9B81 - chains A and B; structure by X-ray diffraction, 2.56 A resolution.

Chain A (and B):
Protein: Isocitrate dehydrogenase [NADP] cytoplasmic
Source organism: Homo sapiens
Notes: EC 1.1.1.42; chain B of this document is another copy of the same molecule, construct and numbering; everything in this record applies to it too
UniProtKB: O75874 (IDHC_HUMAN); residues 1-414 here = UniProt positions 1-414
Chain sequence (424 residues; row label = number of the first residue in the row):
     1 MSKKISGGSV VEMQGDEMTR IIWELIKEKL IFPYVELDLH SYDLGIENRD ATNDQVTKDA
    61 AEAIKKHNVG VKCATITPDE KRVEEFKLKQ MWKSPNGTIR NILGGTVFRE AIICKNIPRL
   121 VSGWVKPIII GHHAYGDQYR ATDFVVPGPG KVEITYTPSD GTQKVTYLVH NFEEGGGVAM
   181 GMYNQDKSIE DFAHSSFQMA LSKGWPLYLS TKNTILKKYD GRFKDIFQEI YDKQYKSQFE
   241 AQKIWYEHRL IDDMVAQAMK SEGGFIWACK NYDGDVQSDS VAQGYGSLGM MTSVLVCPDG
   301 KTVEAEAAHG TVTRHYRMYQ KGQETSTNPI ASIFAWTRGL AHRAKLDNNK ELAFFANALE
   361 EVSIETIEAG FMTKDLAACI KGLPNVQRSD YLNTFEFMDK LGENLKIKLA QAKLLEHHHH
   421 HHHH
Disordered / not traced: 1-2, 134-139, 272-286, 415-424 (chain B: 1-2, 135-139, 272-286, 413-424)
Construct notes: variant His132 (Arg in O75874); expression tag (415-424)
Residues lining bound ligands:
  - A1AI4 (2-methyl-2-(6-{4-[(2S)-1,1,1-trifluoro-2-hydroxypropan-2-yl]benzoyl}-6,11-dihydro-5H-pyrido[2,3-b][1,5]benzodiazepin-8-yl)propanenitrile): Arg109, Ala111, Ile113, Arg119, Leu120, Trp124, Lys126, Pro127, Ile128, Ile130, His132, Val255, Met259, Trp267, Met291
  - NADP (NAP; NADP nicotinamide-adenine-dinucleotide phosphate): Glu17, Lys72, Ala74, Thr75, Ile76, Thr77, Arg82, Asn96, Leu288, Gly289, Glu306, Ala307, His309, Gly310, Thr311, Val312, Thr313, Arg314, His315, Ser326, Thr327, Asn328, Asp375

How chain A and chain B interact:
Contacting residue pairs (106; chain A residue first):
  Thr142(A) - Tyr167(B)
  Thr142(A) - Leu168(B)  hydrogen bond (side chain-backbone)
  Thr142(A) - Val169(B)
  Asp143(A) - Leu216(B)
  Asp143(A) - Lys217(B)
  Asp143(A) - Lys218(B)  hydrogen bond (side chain-backbone)
  Asp143(A) - Tyr219(B)  hydrogen bond (side chain-backbone)
  Phe144(A) - Tyr156(B)  hydrophobic
  Phe144(A) - Tyr167(B)  hydrophobic
  Phe144(A) - Lys218(B)
  Val145(A) - Lys218(B)
  Val146(A) - Tyr156(B)  hydrophobic
  Val146(A) - Arg222(B)
  Pro147(A) - Tyr156(B)
  Gly148(A) - Tyr156(B)  hydrogen bond (backbone-side chain)
  Pro149(A) - Tyr156(B)  hydrogen bond (backbone-side chain)
  Pro149(A) - Pro158(B)
  Pro149(A) - Ser159(B)  hydrogen bond (backbone-backbone)
  Gly150(A) - Thr157(B)
  Gly150(A) - Ser159(B)
  Lys151(A) - Thr155(B)
  Lys151(A) - Tyr156(B)
  Lys151(A) - Thr157(B)  hydrogen bond (backbone-backbone)
  Val152(A) - Ile154(B)  hydrophobic
  Val152(A) - Thr155(B)
  Val152(A) - Tyr156(B)  hydrophobic
  Glu153(A) - Ile154(B)
  Glu153(A) - Thr155(B)  hydrogen bond (backbone-backbone)
  Ile154(A) - Phe144(B)  hydrophobic
  Ile154(A) - Val152(B)  hydrophobic
  Ile154(A) - Glu153(B)
  Ile154(A) - Met180(B)
  Thr155(A) - Lys151(B)
  Thr155(A) - Val152(B)
  Thr155(A) - Glu153(B)  hydrogen bond (backbone-backbone)
  Tyr156(A) - Val146(B)  hydrophobic
  Tyr156(A) - Pro147(B)
  Tyr156(A) - Gly148(B)  hydrogen bond (side chain-backbone)
  Tyr156(A) - Pro149(B)  hydrogen bond (side chain-backbone)
  Tyr156(A) - Lys151(B)
  Tyr156(A) - Val152(B)  hydrophobic
  Thr157(A) - Gly150(B)
  Thr157(A) - Lys151(B)  hydrogen bond (backbone-backbone)
  Pro158(A) - Pro149(B)
  Ser159(A) - Pro149(B)  hydrogen bond (backbone-backbone)
  Ser159(A) - Gly150(B)
  Tyr167(A) - Thr142(B)
  Tyr167(A) - Phe144(B)  hydrophobic
  Leu168(A) - Thr142(B)  hydrogen bond (backbone-side chain)
  Val169(A) - Thr142(B)
  Val169(A) - Gly181(B)
  Val169(A) - Met182(B)
  Val169(A) - Tyr183(B)
  His170(A) - Tyr183(B)
  His170(A) - Gln185(B)
  Phe172(A) - Tyr183(B)  hydrophobic
  Phe172(A) - Asn184(B)
  Gly176(A) - Gln185(B)
  Gly176(A) - Asp186(B)  hydrogen bond (backbone-backbone)
  Gly177(A) - Asn184(B)
  Gly177(A) - Asp186(B)  hydrogen bond (backbone-side chain)
  Gly177(A) - Arg222(B)  hydrogen bond (backbone-side chain)
  Val178(A) - Tyr183(B)
  Val178(A) - Asn184(B)  hydrogen bond (backbone-backbone)
  Val178(A) - Lys218(B)
  Val178(A) - Tyr219(B)  hydrophobic
  Ala179(A) - Met182(B)
  Ala179(A) - Tyr219(B)
  Met180(A) - Ile154(B)
  Met180(A) - Gly181(B)
  Met180(A) - Met182(B)  hydrogen bond (backbone-backbone)
  Met180(A) - Leu216(B)  hydrophobic
  Met180(A) - Tyr219(B)  hydrophobic
  Gly181(A) - Ile154(B)
  Gly181(A) - Val169(B)
  Gly181(A) - Met180(B)
  Met182(A) - Val169(B)
  Met182(A) - Ala179(B)
  Met182(A) - Met180(B)  hydrogen bond (backbone-backbone)
  Tyr183(A) - Val169(B)
  Tyr183(A) - His170(B)  hydrogen bond
  Tyr183(A) - Phe172(B)  hydrophobic
  Tyr183(A) - Val178(B)
  Tyr183(A) - Ala179(B)  hydrophobic
  Asn184(A) - Phe172(B)
  Asn184(A) - Gly177(B)
  Asn184(A) - Val178(B)  hydrogen bond (backbone-backbone)
  Gln185(A) - His170(B)
  Gln185(A) - Phe172(B)
  Gln185(A) - Glu173(B)
  Gln185(A) - Glu174(B)
  Gln185(A) - Gly175(B)
  Gln185(A) - Gly176(B)
  Asp186(A) - Gly176(B)  hydrogen bond (backbone-backbone)
  Asp186(A) - Gly177(B)
  Leu216(A) - Asp143(B)
  Lys217(A) - Asp143(B)
  Lys218(A) - Asp143(B)  hydrogen bond (backbone-side chain)
  Lys218(A) - Phe144(B)
  Lys218(A) - Val178(B)
  Tyr219(A) - Asp143(B)  hydrogen bond (backbone-side chain)
  Tyr219(A) - Val178(B)  hydrophobic
  Tyr219(A) - Ala179(B)
  Tyr219(A) - Met180(B)  hydrophobic
  Arg222(A) - Val145(B)
  Arg222(A) - Gly177(B)
Also at the interface, not in a pair above, chain A (41 interface residues in all): Ala141, Ile215
Also at the interface, not in a pair above, chain B (43 interface residues in all): Ile189

In short:
41 residues of chain A face 43 of chain B across their interface; the contacts include 25 hydrogen bonds.
Polar pairs include Thr142(A)-Leu168(B), Asp143(A)-Lys218(B) and Asp143(A)-Tyr219(B). Chain A binds compound
A1AI4 and NADP.
Both chains are Isocitrate dehydrogenase [NADP] cytoplasmic (Homo sapiens). Entry 9B81 (Crystal structure of
wild type IDH1 bound to compound 4) was determined by X-ray diffraction, deposited together with 8T7D, 8T7N
and 8T7O.
